PDB entry 6BML | X-ray diffraction, 2.95 A resolution | chains A and B

[Chain A (and B)]
Name: human DHHC20 palmitoyltransferase
Organism: Homo sapiens
Notes: EC 2.3.1.225; chain B of this document is another copy of the same molecule, construct and numbering; everything in this record applies to it too
Reference sequence: Q5W0Z9 (ZDH20_HUMAN), isoform Q5W0Z9-4; numbering as in UniProt (aligned over 5-299)
Sequence (295 residues; each row starts with the number of its first residue):
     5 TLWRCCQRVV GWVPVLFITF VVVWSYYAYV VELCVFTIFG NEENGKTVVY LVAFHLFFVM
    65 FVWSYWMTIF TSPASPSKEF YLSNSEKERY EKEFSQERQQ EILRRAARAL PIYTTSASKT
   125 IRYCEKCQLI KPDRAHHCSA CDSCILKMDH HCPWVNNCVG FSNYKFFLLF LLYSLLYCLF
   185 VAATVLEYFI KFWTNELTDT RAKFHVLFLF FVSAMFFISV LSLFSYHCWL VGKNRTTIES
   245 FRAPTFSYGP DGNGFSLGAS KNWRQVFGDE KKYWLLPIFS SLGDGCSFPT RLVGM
Disordered / not traced: 297-299 (chain B: 5)
Differences from the reference sequence: conflict Ala-263 (Cys in Q5W0Z9)
Bound ions: Zn2+ site 1: Cys-128, Cys-131, His-141, Cys-148; Zn2+ site 2: Cys-142, Cys-145, His-155, Cys-162
What the authors report for this chain:
  - binding site for palmitic acid: Trp-28, Cys-156, Trp-158, Phe-171, Phe-174, Leu-227
  - contacts within the chain: Ser-29/Tyr-181 (hydrogen bond)
  - specificity-determining residues: Ser-29, Tyr-181
  - mutagenesis - H154A, F171A: abolished catalytic activity
  - mutagenesis - I22W, W158A, L227W, T240A/T241A, N266A, W267DEL, W278A/L279A: decreased catalytic activity
  - mutagenesis - Y181A: increased catalytic activity on stearoyl (C18)-CoA
  - mutagenesis - S29F: increased catalytic activity on short-chain acyl-CoA
  - mutagenesis - W267DEL: decreased expression

[Chain A / chain B interface]
Pairs across the interface - 11 pairs, chain A then chain B:
  Phe-43(A) with Lys-276(B), hydrogen bond (backbone-side chain); Tyr-277(B), hydrophobic; Leu-280(B), hydrophobic
  Glu-46(A) with Glu-274(B); Lys-276(B), salt bridge
  Asn-48(A) with Lys-276(B)
  Val-56(A) with Val-56(B), hydrophobic
  Lys-276(A) with Phe-43(B); Glu-46(B), salt bridge
  Tyr-277(A) with Phe-43(B), hydrophobic
  Leu-280(A) with Phe-43(B), hydrophobic
Also at the interface, not in a pair above, chain A (9 interface residues in all): Gly-44, Leu-60
Also at the interface, not in a pair above, chain B (11 interface residues in all): Gly-44, Asn-48, Leu-60, Lys-275

[Overview]
The interface between chain A and chain B involves 9 residues on one side and 11 on the other, with 1 hydrogen
bond and 2 salt bridges. Polar contacts include Glu-46(A)/Lys-276(B) and Phe-43(A)/Lys-276(B). The paper
reports a binding site for palmitic acid at Trp-28(A), Cys-156(A) and Trp-158(A) among others; I22W, W158A and
L227W of chain A, among others, reduce catalytic activity; 11 substitutions were tested in all.
Chain A and chain B are both human DHHC20 palmitoyltransferase (Homo sapiens); the structure, Structure of
human DHHC20 palmitoyltransferase, irreversibly inhibited by 2-bromopalmitate, was determined by X-ray
diffraction together with 6BMN and 6BMS from the same study.
